PDB entry 6X59 | electron microscopy, 2.98 A resolution | chains A and J of the 11 polymer chains in the assembly

== Chain A ==
Name: Histone H3.2
Source organism: Homo sapiens
Reference sequence: Q71DI3 (H32_HUMAN); residues 1-135 here correspond to UniProt positions 2-136 (UniProt number = residue number + 1)
Sequence (135 residues; row label = number of the first residue in the row):
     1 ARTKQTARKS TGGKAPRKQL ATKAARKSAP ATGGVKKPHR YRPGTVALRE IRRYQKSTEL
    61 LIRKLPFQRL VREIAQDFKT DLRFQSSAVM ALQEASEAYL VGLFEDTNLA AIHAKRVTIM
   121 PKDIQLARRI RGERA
Disordered / not traced: 1-36, 135
Sequence notes: conflict Ala-110 (Cys111 in Q71DI3)
UniProt features mapped onto this chain:
  - modified residue: Arg-2 (Asymmetric dimethylarginine), Thr-3 (Phosphothreonine), Lys-4 (Allysine), Gln-5 (5-glutamyl dopamine), Thr-6 (Phosphothreonine), Arg-8 (Citrulline), Lys-9 (N6,N6,N6-trimethyllysine), Ser-10 (ADP-ribosylserine), Thr-11 (Phosphothreonine), Lys-14 (N6-(2-hydroxyisobutyryl)lysine), Arg-17 (Asymmetric dimethylarginine), Lys-18 (N6-(2-hydroxyisobutyryl)lysine), Lys-23 (N6-(2-hydroxyisobutyryl)lysine), Arg-26 (Citrulline), Lys-27 (N6,N6,N6-trimethyllysine), Ser-28 (ADP-ribosylserine), Lys-36 (N6,N6,N6-trimethyllysine), Lys-37 (N6-methyllysine), Tyr-41 (Phosphotyrosine), Lys-56 (N6,N6,N6-trimethyllysine) and 8 more in UniProt
  - lipidation: Lys-18 (N6-decanoyllysine)

== Chain J ==
Molecule: 147-nt DNA strand
Sequence (147 nucleotides; numbered 0 to 146; the number before each row is that of its first residue; numbering starts at 0):
     0 ACAGGATGTA TATATCTGAC ACGTGCCTGG AGACTAGGGA GTAATCCCCT TGGCGGTTAA
    60 AACGCGGGGG ACAGCGCGTA CGTGCGTTTA AGCGGTGCTA GAGCTGTCTA CGACCAATTG
   120 AGCGGCCTCG GCACCGGGAT TCTCCAG
Disordered / not traced: 0, 146

== Interface between chain A and chain J ==
Residue-residue contacts (25; chain A residue first):
  His-39(A) with DT6(J), sugar contact; DG83(J), phosphate contact
  Arg-40(A) with DG81(J), base contact; DT82(J), hydrogen bond to the base; DG83(J), sugar contact
  Tyr-41(A) with DT6(J), phosphate contact; DG7(J), sugar contact; DT82(J), sugar contact; DG83(J), phosphate contact
  Pro-43(A) with DG81(J), phosphate contact
  Gly-44(A) with DG81(J), phosphate contact; DT82(J), hydrogen bond to the phosphate
  Thr-45(A) with DT82(J), phosphate contact
  Val-46(A) with DT82(J), hydrogen bond to the phosphate; DG83(J), phosphate contact
  Ala-47(A) with DT82(J), hydrogen bond to the phosphate
  Arg-49(A) with DG7(J), sugar contact; DT8(J), phosphate contact
  Lys-56(A) with DA9(J), salt bridge to the phosphate
  Arg-63(A) with DA90(J), phosphate contact; DG91(J), salt bridge to the phosphate
  Lys-64(A) with DG91(J), hydrogen bond to the phosphate
  Leu-65(A) with DG91(J), hydrogen bond to the phosphate
  Arg-69(A) with DA90(J), salt bridge to the phosphate
  Arg-83(A) with DG100(J), sugar contact
Interface residues without a listed pair, chain A (17 interface residues in all): Arg-42, Pro-66
Interface residues without a listed pair, chain J (14 interface residues in all): DG4, DA5, DC92, DA99

== Overview ==
Chain A and chain J form an interface of 17 and 14 residues respectively, with 6 hydrogen bonds and 3 salt
bridges. Polar contacts include Arg-40(A)/DT82(J), Gly-44(A)/DT82(J) and Val-46(A)/DT82(J).
Chain A is Histone H3.2 (Homo sapiens) and chain J is a 147-nt DNA strand; the structure, The mouse cGAS
catalytic domain binding to human assembled nucleosome, was determined by electron microscopy, deposited
together with 6X5A and 6XJD.
